Entry 9H5O (X-ray diffraction, 1.90 A resolution); this record covers chain B.

== Chain B ==
Molecule: Nicotinamide N-methyltransferase
From: Homo sapiens
Notes: EC 2.1.1.1
UniProtKB: P40261 (NNMT_HUMAN); numbering as in UniProt (aligned over 3-261)
Chain sequence (280 residues; numbered -18 to 261; the number before each row is that of its first residue; numbers below 1 keep their minus sign (His-18 is residue -18)):
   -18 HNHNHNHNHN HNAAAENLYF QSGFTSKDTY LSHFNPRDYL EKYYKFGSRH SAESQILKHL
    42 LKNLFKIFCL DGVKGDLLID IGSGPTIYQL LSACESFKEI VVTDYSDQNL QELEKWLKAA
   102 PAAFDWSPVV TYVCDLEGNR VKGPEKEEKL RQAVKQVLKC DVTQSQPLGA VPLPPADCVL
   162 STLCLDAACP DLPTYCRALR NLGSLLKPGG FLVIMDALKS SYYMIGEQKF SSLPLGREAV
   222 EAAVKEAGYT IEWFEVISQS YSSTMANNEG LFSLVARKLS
Unresolved in the structure: -18 to 4, 26-33, 52, 261
Construct notes: expression tag (-18 to 2); engineered mutation Ala100 (Lys in P40261), Ala101 (Glu in P40261), Ala103 (Glu in P40261)
Residues lining bound ligands:
  - A1IPM (1,4-dimethyl-6-(methylamino)pyridine-3-carboxamide): Tyr20, Tyr24, Tyr25, Leu164, Asp167, Ala168, Asp197, Ala198, Ser201, Tyr203, Tyr204, Ser213, Tyr242, Ala247
  - S-adenosylhomocysteine (SAH): Tyr11, Phe15, Tyr20, Tyr25, Gly63, Ser64, Gly65, Thr67, Tyr69, Gln70, Asp85, Tyr86, Ser87, Asn90, Cys141, Asp142, Val143, Thr144, Thr163, Leu164, Cys165, Ala169, Tyr204
Curated features (UniProtKB/Swiss-Prot):
  - binding site (S-adenosyl-L-methionine): Tyr20, Tyr25, Gly63, Tyr69, Asp85, Asn90, Asp142, Val143, Thr163
  - binding site (nicotinamide): Asp197, Ser213
  - modified residue: Arg18 (Citrulline), Lys39 (N6-acetyllysine), Arg132 (Citrulline), Arg181 (Citrulline)
  - mutagenesis: Arg18 (R18K: Has no effect on N-methyltransferase activity), Tyr20 (Y20A: Loss of N-methyltransferase activity; Y20F: Decreases N-methyltransferase activity), Arg132 (R132K: Loss of N-methyltransferase activity like its citrullinated counterpart), Arg181 (R181K: Has no effect on N-methyltransferase activity), Asp197 (D197A: Loss of N-methyltransferase activity), Ser201 (S201A: Has no effect on N-methyltransferase activity), Ser213 (S213A: Has no effect on N-methyltransferase activity)

== Summary ==
Ligands of chain B: compound A1IPM and S-adenosylhomocysteine. Curated annotation (UniProt) lists 9
S-adenosyl-L-methionine-binding residues, nicotinamide-binding residues Asp197 and Ser213 and 7 mutagenesis
sites.
Chain B is Nicotinamide N-methyltransferase (Homo sapiens); the structure, NNMT-SAM IN COMPLEX WITH 20s, was
determined by X-ray diffraction together with 9H4Z, 9H5E, 9GVM, 9GVW and 9GWA from the same study.
